PDB entry 1GN3 | X-ray diffraction, 4.00 A resolution | chains A and B

# Chain A (and B)
Name: Superoxide dismutase
Source organism: Mycobacterium tuberculosis
Notes: EC 1.15.1.1; chain B of this document is another copy of the same molecule, construct and numbering; everything in this record applies to it too
Reference sequence: P17670 (SODF_MYCTU); residues 1-207 here = UniProt positions 1-207
Sequence (207 residues; numbered 1 to 207; the number before each row is that of its first residue):
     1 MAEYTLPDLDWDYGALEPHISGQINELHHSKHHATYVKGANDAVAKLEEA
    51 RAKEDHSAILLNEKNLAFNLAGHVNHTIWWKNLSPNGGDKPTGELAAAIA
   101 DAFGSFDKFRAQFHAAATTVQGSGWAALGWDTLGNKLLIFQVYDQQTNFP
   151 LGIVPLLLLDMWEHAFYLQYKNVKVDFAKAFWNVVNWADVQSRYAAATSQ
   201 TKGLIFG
Unresolved in the structure: 1, 200-207
Ion coordination: Fe ion: His28, His76, Asp160, His164

# How chain A and chain B interact
Pairs across the interface (77):
  Ala2(A) - Lys136(B)  hydrogen bond (backbone-side chain)
  Tyr4(A) - Asp131(B)  hydrogen bond
  Tyr4(A) - Leu133(B)  hydrophobic
  Tyr4(A) - Lys136(B)
  Leu47(A) - Gln112(B)
  Arg51(A) - Ala102(B)
  Arg51(A) - Phe103(B)
  Arg51(A) - Lys108(B)
  Arg51(A) - Gln112(B)  hydrogen bond
  His56(A) - Gln112(B)
  His56(A) - Ala115(B)
  Ile59(A) - Ala115(B)
  Ile59(A) - Ala116(B)
  Ile59(A) - Thr119(B)
  Leu60(A) - Thr119(B)
  Leu60(A) - Gln121(B)
  Leu60(A) - Gln141(B)
  Glu63(A) - Gln112(B)
  Glu63(A) - Ile139(B)
  Glu63(A) - Phe140(B)
  Glu63(A) - Gln141(B)
  Glu63(A) - Asn148(B)
  Lys64(A) - Tyr143(B)
  Leu66(A) - Ile139(B)
  Ala67(A) - Asn148(B)
  Leu70(A) - Pro150(B)  hydrophobic
  Ala71(A) - Pro150(B)  hydrophobic
  His73(A) - Leu133(B)
  Val74(A) - Leu151(B)
  Asn75(A) - Leu151(B)
  Ala102(A) - Arg51(B)  hydrogen bond (backbone-side chain)
  Phe103(A) - Arg51(B)
  Lys108(A) - Arg51(B)
  Lys108(A) - Ala52(B)
  Gln112(A) - Leu47(B)
  Gln112(A) - Arg51(B)  hydrogen bond
  Gln112(A) - His56(B)
  Gln112(A) - Glu63(B)
  Ala115(A) - His56(B)
  Ala115(A) - Ile59(B)
  Ala116(A) - Ile59(B)
  Thr119(A) - Ile59(B)
  Thr119(A) - Leu60(B)
  Gln121(A) - Leu60(B)
  Asp131(A) - Tyr4(B)  hydrogen bond
  Leu133(A) - Tyr4(B)  hydrophobic
  Leu133(A) - His73(B)
  Lys136(A) - Ala2(B)  hydrogen bond (side chain-backbone)
  Lys136(A) - Tyr4(B)
  Lys136(A) - Val44(B)
  Ile139(A) - Glu63(B)
  Ile139(A) - Leu66(B)
  Phe140(A) - Glu63(B)
  Gln141(A) - Leu60(B)
  Gln141(A) - Glu63(B)
  Tyr143(A) - Lys64(B)
  Gln146(A) - Thr147(B)
  Gln146(A) - Asn148(B)  hydrogen bond (backbone-backbone)
  Gln146(A) - Phe149(B)  hydrogen bond (backbone-backbone)
  Thr147(A) - Gln146(B)
  Thr147(A) - Thr147(B)
  Asn148(A) - Glu63(B)
  Asn148(A) - Ala67(B)
  Asn148(A) - Gln146(B)  hydrogen bond (backbone-backbone)
  Phe149(A) - Gln146(B)  hydrogen bond (backbone-backbone)
  Phe149(A) - Phe149(B)
  Phe149(A) - Leu151(B)  hydrophobic
  Pro150(A) - Leu70(B)  hydrophobic
  Pro150(A) - Ala71(B)  hydrophobic
  Pro150(A) - Phe149(B)
  Leu151(A) - Val74(B)
  Leu151(A) - Asn75(B)
  Leu151(A) - Phe149(B)  hydrophobic
  Gly152(A) - Ile153(B)  hydrogen bond (backbone-backbone)
  Gly152(A) - Pro155(B)
  Ile153(A) - Gly152(B)  hydrogen bond (backbone-backbone)
  Pro155(A) - Gly152(B)
Also at the interface, not in a pair above, chain A (47 interface residues in all): Val44, Ala52, Glu54, Ala111, Gly134, Leu138, Leu158
Also at the interface, not in a pair above, chain B (47 interface residues in all): Glu54, Ala111, Gly134, Leu138, Leu158

# Overview
Chain A and chain B each contribute 47 residues to their interface, with 13 hydrogen bonds. Polar contacts
include Ala2(A)-Lys136(B), Tyr4(A)-Asp131(B) and Arg51(A)-Gln112(B). The Fe ion site is built by His28(A),
His76(A), Asp160(A) and His164(A).
Both chains are Superoxide dismutase (Mycobacterium tuberculosis). Entry 1GN3 (H145Q mutant of Mycobacterium
tuberculosis iron-superoxide dismutase) was determined by X-ray diffraction (same publication as 1GN4).
